5E1N - chain A; structure by X-ray diffraction, 1.00 A resolution.

Chain A:
Molecule: Calmodulin
Organism: Paramecium tetraurelia
Reference sequence: P07463 (CALM_PARTE); residues 1-148 here correspond to UniProt positions 2-149 (UniProt number = residue number + 1)
Sequence (148 residues; numbered 1 to 148; the number before each row is that of its first residue):
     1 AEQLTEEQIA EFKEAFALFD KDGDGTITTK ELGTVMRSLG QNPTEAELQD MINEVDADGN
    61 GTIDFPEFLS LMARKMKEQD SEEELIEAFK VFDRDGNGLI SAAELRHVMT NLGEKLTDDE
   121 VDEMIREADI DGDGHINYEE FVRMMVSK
Not modelled in the structure: 1-2, 148
Modified positions: Mse36, Mse51, Mse72, Mse76, Mse109, Mse124, Mse144, Mse145 (selenomethionine; parent Met)
Metal / ion sites: Ca2+ site 1: Asp20, Asp22, Asp24, Thr26, Glu31; Ca2+ site 2: Glu47, Asp58; Ca2+ site 3: Asp56, Asp58, Asn60, Thr62, Glu67; Ca2+ site 4: Asp93, Asp95, Asn97, Leu99, Glu104; Ca2+ site 5: Asp129, Asp131, Asp133, His135, Glu140
UniProt features mapped onto this chain:
  - binding site (Ca(2+)): Asp20, Asp22, Asp24, Thr26, Glu31, Asp56, Asp58, Asn60, Thr62, Glu67, Asp93, Asp95, Asn97, Glu104, Asp129, Asp131, Asp133, His135, Glu140
  - modified residue: Ala1 (N-acetylalanine), Lys13 (N6,N6-dimethyllysine), Lys115 (N6,N6,N6-trimethyllysine)
From the paper describing this entry:
  - conformationally variable residues: Glu14, Arg94, Val108, Glu123

Overview:
The Ca2+ site 1 is built by Asp20, Asp22, Asp24, Thr26 and Glu31. The Ca2+ site 2 is built by Glu47 and Asp58.
UniProt lists 19 Ca2+-binding residues. The paper reports conformational variability at Glu14, Arg94 and
Val108 among others.
Chain A is Calmodulin (Paramecium tetraurelia); the structure, Selenomethionine Ca2+-Calmodulin from
Paramecium tetraurelia qFit disorder model, was determined by X-ray diffraction (same publication as 5E1K and
5E1P).
